6XKW - chains o and p of the 11 polymer chains in the assembly; structure by electron microscopy, 5.20 A resolution (low resolution: residue-level contacts below are approximate; hydrogen-bond / salt-bridge calls are withheld).

# Chain o
Molecule: Cytochrome c oxidase, Cbb3-type, subunit II
From: Rhodobacter capsulatus (strain ATCC BAA-309 / NBRC 16581 / SB1003)
Notes: EC 1.9.3.1
UniProtKB: D5ARP5 (D5ARP5_RHOCB); numbering as in UniProt (aligned over 1-242)
Sequence (242 residues; numbered 1 to 242; the number before each row is that of its first residue):
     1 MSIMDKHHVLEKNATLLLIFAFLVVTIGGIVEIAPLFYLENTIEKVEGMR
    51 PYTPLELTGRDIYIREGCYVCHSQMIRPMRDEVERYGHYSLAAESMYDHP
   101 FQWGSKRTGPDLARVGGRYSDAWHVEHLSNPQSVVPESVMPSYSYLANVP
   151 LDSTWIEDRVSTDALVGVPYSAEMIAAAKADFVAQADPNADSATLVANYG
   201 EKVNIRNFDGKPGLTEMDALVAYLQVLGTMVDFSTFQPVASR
Not modelled in the structure: 1-8, 179-214, 235-242
Covalent attachments: heme c (HEC) linked to Cys68, Cys71
Metal / ion sites: heme c Fe: His72, Met140
Small-molecule neighbours:
  - heme c (HEC), molecule 1: Tyr63, Glu66, Gly67, His72, Thr108, Gly109, Pro110, Leu112, Val115, Tyr119, Trp123, His124, His127, Leu128, Pro131, Val135, Ser138, Val139, Met140, Pro141, Tyr143, Leu220, Leu224
  - heme c (HEC), molecule 2: Val70, Ser105, Lys106, Thr108
  - heme c (HEC), molecule 3: Arg118, Tyr119, Ser120

# Chain p
Molecule: Cbb3-type cytochrome c oxidase subunit CcoP
From: Rhodobacter capsulatus (strain ATCC BAA-309 / NBRC 16581 / SB1003)
UniProtKB: D5ARP7 (CCOP_RHOCB); numbering as in UniProt (aligned over 1-297)
Sequence (297 residues; each row starts with the number of its first residue):
     1 MSKKPTTKKEVQTTGHSWDGIEELNTPLPRWWLWTFYATIVWGVAYSIAM
    51 PAWPIFASGATPGILGSSTRADVEKDIAKFAEMNKAVEDKLVATDLTAIA
   101 ADPELVTYTRNAGAAVFRTWCAQCHGAGAGGNTGFPSLLDGDWLHGGSIE
   151 TIYTNIKHGIRDPLDPDTLPVANMPAHLTDELLEPAQIDDVVQYVLKISG
   201 QPADEARATAGQQVFADNCVSCHGEDAKGMVEMGAPNLTDGIWLYGGDAN
   251 TITTTIQLGRGGVMPSWSWAADGAKPRLSEAQIRAVASYVHSLGGGQ
Not modelled in the structure: 1-12, 53-59, 161-173, 272-280, 296-297
Covalent attachments: heme c (HEC) linked to Cys121, Cys124, Cys219, Cys222
Metal / ion sites: heme c Fe site 1: His125, Met264; heme c Fe site 2: Met174, His223
Small-molecule neighbours:
  - heme c (HEC), molecule 1: Trp120, His125, Gly134, Phe135, Pro136, Leu138, Asp142, Trp143, Leu144, His145, Gly146, Ile152, Asn155, Ile156, Ile160, Gly262, Val263, Met264, Pro265, Trp267, Val286, Val290
  - heme c (HEC), molecule 2: Leu144, Met174, Pro175, His177, Val191, Val195, Asn218, Ser221, His223, Met233, Gly234, Ala235, Pro236, Leu238, Tyr245, Ile252, Thr255, Ile256, Arg260, Gly261, Gly262
UniProt features mapped onto this chain:
  - binding site (heme c): Cys121, Cys124, His125, Met174, Cys219, Cys222, His223, Met264
  - natural variant: Ala57 (A57P: In strain: MT1131), Gly66 (G66R: In strain: MT1131), Leu96 (L96V: In strain: MT1131), Asn250 (N250K: In strain: MT1131)

# Interface between chain o and chain p
Pairs across the interface - 15 pairs, chain o then chain p:
  Pro78(o) with Val73(p)
  Arg80(o) with Asp76(p); Phe80(p)
  Glu84(o) with Trp120(p)
  Gly117(o) with Pro265(p)
  Arg118(o) with Pro265(p); Trp267(p); Ala270(p)
  Tyr119(o) with Gln123(p)
  Ser120(o) with Val263(p)
  Trp123(o) with Gln123(p); Cys124(p); Phe135(p)
  Val134(o) with Gln123(p)
  Asp232(o) with Trp269(p)
Interface residues without a listed pair, chain o (11 interface residues in all): Tyr89
Interface residues without a listed pair, chain p (15 interface residues in all): Arg70, Glu74, Ile77

# Overview
11 residues of chain o and 15 residues of chain p are in contact. Chain o binds heme c. Covalently linked heme
c: at Cys68(o). Heme c is covalently linked to Cys121(p) and Cys219(p). UniProt lists 8 heme c-binding
residues on chain p.
Chain o is Cytochrome c oxidase, Cbb3-type, subunit II and chain p is Cbb3-type cytochrome c oxidase subunit
CcoP, both from Rhodobacter capsulatus (strain ATCC BAA-309 / NBRC 16581 / SB1003); the structure, R.
capsulatus CIII2CIV bipartite super-complex (SC-2A) with CcoH/cy, was determined by electron microscopy
together with 6XI0, 6XKT, 6XKU, 6XKV, 6XKX and 6XKZ from the same study.
